Entry 7KED (X-ray diffraction, 3.60 A resolution); this record covers chains C and K of the 13 polymer chains in the assembly.

[Chain C]
Protein: DNA-directed RNA polymerase II subunit RPB3
Source organism: Saccharomyces cerevisiae (strain ATCC 204508 / S288c)
Reference sequence: P16370 (RPB3_YEAST); residue numbers follow UniProt; this construct covers 1-318
Sequence (318 residues; each row starts with the number of its first residue):
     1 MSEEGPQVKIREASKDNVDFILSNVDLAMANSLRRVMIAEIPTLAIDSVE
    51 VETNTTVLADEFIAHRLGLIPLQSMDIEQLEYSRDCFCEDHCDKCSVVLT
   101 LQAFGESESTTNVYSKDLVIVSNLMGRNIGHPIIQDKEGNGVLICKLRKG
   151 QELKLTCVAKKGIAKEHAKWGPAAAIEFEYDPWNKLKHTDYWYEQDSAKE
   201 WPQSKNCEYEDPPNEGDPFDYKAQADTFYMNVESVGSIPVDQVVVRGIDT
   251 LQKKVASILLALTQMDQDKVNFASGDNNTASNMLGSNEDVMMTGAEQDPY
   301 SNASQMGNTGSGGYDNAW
Not modelled in the structure: 1, 269-318
Bound ions: Zn2+: C86, C88, C92, C95
Swiss-Prot annotation at these positions:
  - binding site (Zn(2+)): C86, C88, C92, C95
  - modified residue: S2 (N-acetylserine)
  - natural variant: A30 (A30D: In mutant RPB3-1)
  - mutagenesis: K9 (K9E: Transcript termination readthrough)

[Chain K]
Protein: DNA-directed RNA polymerase II subunit RPB11
Source organism: Saccharomyces cerevisiae (strain ATCC 204508 / S288c)
Reference sequence: P38902 (RPB11_YEAST); numbering as in UniProt (aligned over 1-120)
Sequence (120 residues; row label = number of the first residue in the row):
     1 MNAPDRFELFLLGEGESKLKIDPDTKAPNAVVITFEKEDHTLGNLIRAEL
    51 LNDRKVLFAAYKVEHPFFARFKLRIQTTEGYDPKDALKNACNSIINKLGA
   101 LKTNFETEWNLQTLAADDAF
Not modelled in the structure: 115-120
Swiss-Prot annotation at these positions:
  - mutagenesis: E108 (E108G/V: Transcript termination readthrough; E108K: Transcript termination readthrough. Lethal), L111 (L111P: Transcript termination readthrough), L114 (L114P: Transcript termination readthrough)

[Chain C / chain K interface]
Residue-residue contacts (50; chain C residue first):
  S2(C) with N104(K), hydrogen bond
  E3(C) with N104(K), hydrogen bond (backbone-side chain)
  E4(C) with A100(K)
  P6(C) with K97(K); L101(K), hydrophobic; N104(K)
  Q7(C) with N104(K)
  V8(C) with E108(K)
  I10(C) with F105(K), hydrophobic; Q112(K)
  A13(C) with L114(K)
  A28(C) with N44(K); L45(K), hydrophobic; A48(K), hydrophobic
  M29(C) with L45(K), hydrophobic; L98(K), hydrophobic
  S32(C) with T41(K), hydrogen bond (side chain-backbone); L45(K)
  R35(C) with D39(K), salt bridge; H40(K); T41(K), hydrogen bond
  R84(C) with F10(K)
  K165(C) with R6(K), hydrogen bond (backbone-side chain); D39(K), salt bridge
  E166(C) with R6(K); F7(K); F10(K)
  D241(C) with W109(K)
  V244(C) with F105(K), hydrophobic
  V245(C) with F105(K), hydrophobic
  I248(C) with L98(K); L101(K), hydrophobic
  D249(C) with K102(K), salt bridge
  L251(C) with L98(K), hydrophobic
  Q252(C) with I95(K); L98(K); K102(K), hydrogen bond
  K254(C) with E38(K), salt bridge; D39(K), salt bridge
  V255(C) with C91(K), hydrophobic; I95(K), hydrophobic
  A256(C) with I95(K)
  I258(C) with K18(K); F35(K), hydrophobic; L42(K), hydrophobic
  L259(C) with C91(K), hydrophobic; N92(K)
  L262(C) with L87(K), hydrophobic; K88(K)
  M265(C) with I21(K), hydrophobic
Other interface residues (no listed pair), chain C (39 interface residues in all): R11, S14, V18, L22, D26, N31, E40, I163, H167, A261
Other interface residues (no listed pair), chain K (36 interface residues in all): L11, L19, E49, K84, I94, E106

[Overview]
39 residues of chain C and 36 residues of chain K are in contact, with 6 hydrogen bonds and 5 salt bridges.
Polar contacts include R35(C)-D39(K), K165(C)-D39(K) and D249(C)-K102(K).
Chain C is DNA-directed RNA polymerase II subunit RPB3 and chain K is DNA-directed RNA polymerase II subunit
RPB11, both from Saccharomyces cerevisiae (strain ATCC 204508 / S288c); the structure, RNA polymerase II
elongation complex with unnatural base dTPT3, was determined by X-ray diffraction together with 7KEE and 7KEF
from the same study.
